Entry 8XYT (X-ray diffraction, 2.10 A resolution); this record covers chains A and C of the 4 polymer chains in the assembly.

[Chain A (and C)]
Molecule: De novo designed GPX4-4
From: synthetic construct
Notes: chain C of this document is another copy of the same molecule, construct and numbering; everything in this record applies to it too
Sequence (176 residues; row label = number of the first residue in the row; numbers below 1 keep their minus sign (Met-10 is residue -10)):
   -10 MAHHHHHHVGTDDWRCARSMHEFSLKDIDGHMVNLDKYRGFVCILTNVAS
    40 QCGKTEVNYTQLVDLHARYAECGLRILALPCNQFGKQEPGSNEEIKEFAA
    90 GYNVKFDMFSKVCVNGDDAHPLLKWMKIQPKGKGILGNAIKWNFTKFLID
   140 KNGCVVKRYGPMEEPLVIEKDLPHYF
Disordered / not traced: -10 to 0 (chain C: -10 to 1)

[Interface between chain A and chain C]
Pairs across the interface - 17 pairs, chain A then chain C:
  Lys43(A) - Phe165(C)
  Gly74(A) - Pro162(C)
  Gln76(A) - Pro162(C)
  Ile124(A) - Glu60(C)
  Leu125(A) - Ala56(C)  hydrophobic
  Lys130(A) - Glu60(C)
  Lys130(A) - Cys61(C)
  Trp131(A) - Tyr58(C)  hydrophobic
  Trp131(A) - Cys61(C)  hydrophobic
  Trp131(A) - Pro162(C)  hydrophobic
  Trp131(A) - Phe165(C)
  Gly149(A) - Glu60(C)
  Pro150(A) - Glu60(C)
  Met151(A) - Ala59(C)
  Met151(A) - Glu60(C)
  Met151(A) - Cys61(C)
  Met151(A) - Gly62(C)
Also at the interface, not in a pair above, chain C (9 interface residues in all): Arg57

[Summary]
The interface between chain A and chain C involves 10 residues on one side and 9 on the other.
Both chains are De novo designed GPX4-4 (synthetic construct). Entry 8XYT (De novo designed protein GPX4-4)
was determined by X-ray diffraction together with 8XYR, 8XYS, 8XYU and 8XYW from the same study.
